Entry 3SKD (X-ray diffraction, 2.00 A resolution); this record covers chain A.

== Chain A ==
Name: Putative uncharacterized protein TTHB187
Organism: Thermus thermophilus HB8
Reference sequence: Q53VY2 (Q53VY2_THET8); residue numbers follow UniProt; this construct covers 6-260
Amino-acid sequence (265 residues; numbered -4 to 260; the number before each row is that of its first residue; numbers below 1 keep their minus sign (Met-4 is residue -4)):
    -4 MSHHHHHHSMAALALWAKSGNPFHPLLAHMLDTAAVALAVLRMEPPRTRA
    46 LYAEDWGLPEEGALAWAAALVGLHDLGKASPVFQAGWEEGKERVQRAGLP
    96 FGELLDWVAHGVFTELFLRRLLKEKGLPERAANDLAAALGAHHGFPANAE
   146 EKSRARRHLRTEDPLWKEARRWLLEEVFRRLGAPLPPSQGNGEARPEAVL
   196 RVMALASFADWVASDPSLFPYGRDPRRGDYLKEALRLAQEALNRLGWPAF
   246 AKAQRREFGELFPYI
Not modelled in the structure: -4 to 3, 81-101, 183-188
Construct notes: expression tag (-4 to 5)
Swiss-Prot annotation at these positions:
  - binding site (a divalent metal cation): His24, His69, Asp70, Asp205
  - mutagenesis: His24 (H24A: Loss of endonuclease activity), His69 (H69A: Loss of endonuclease activity), Asp70 (D70A: Loss of endonuclease activity), Lys73 (K73A: Loss of endonuclease activity), His105 (H105A: Loss of endonuclease activity), His137 (H137A: Loss of endonuclease activity), His138 (H138A: Loss of endonuclease activity), Asp205 (D205A: Loss of endonuclease activity)
Metal / ion sites: Ni2+: His24, His69, Asp70, Asp205
What the authors report for this chain:
  - Ni2+ coordination: His24, His69, Asp70, Asp205
  - conformationally variable residues (side-chain flip): His69
  - mutagenesis - H24A, H69A, D70A, H138A: decreased binding to Ni2+
  - mutagenesis - H105A: unchanged binding to Ni2+
  - mutagenesis - K73A, H105A, S209A: decreased stability
  - mutagenesis - H69A, K73A, H105A: abolished catalytic activity
  - mutagenesis - W102A, S209A: decreased catalytic activity
  - mutagenesis - S202A: unchanged catalytic activity
  - catalytic residues: Lys73 (proposed by the authors, not directly observed)

== In short ==
His24, His69, Asp70 and Asp205 coordinate Ni2+. Curated annotation (UniProt) lists 4 divalent metal
cation-binding residues and 8 mutagenesis sites. The paper reports the catalytic residue Lys73; H24A, H69A and
D70A, among others, reduce binding to Ni2+; 9 substitutions were tested in all.
Chain A is Putative uncharacterized protein TTHB187 (Thermus thermophilus HB8); the structure, Crystal
structure of the Thermus thermophilus cas3 HD domain in the presence of Ni2+, was determined by X-ray
diffraction, deposited together with 3SK9.
